Entry 7G8S (X-ray diffraction, 1.60 A resolution); this record covers chains A and B.

Chain A:
Name: Transforming protein RhoA
From: Homo sapiens
Notes: EC 3.6.5.2
Reference sequence: P61586 (RHOA_HUMAN); residue numbers follow UniProt; this construct covers 1-184
Amino-acid sequence (185 residues; each row starts with the number of its first residue; numbering starts at 0):
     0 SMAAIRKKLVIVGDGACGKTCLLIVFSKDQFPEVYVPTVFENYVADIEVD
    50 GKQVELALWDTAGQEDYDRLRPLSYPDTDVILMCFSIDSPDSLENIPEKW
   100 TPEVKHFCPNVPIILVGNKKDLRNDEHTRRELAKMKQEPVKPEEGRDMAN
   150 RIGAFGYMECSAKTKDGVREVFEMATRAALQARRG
Disordered / not traced: 0-2, 181-184
Differences from the reference sequence: expression tag (0)
Swiss-Prot annotation at these positions:
  - region: Ala61 to Asp78 (Switch II region)
  - motif: Tyr34 to Tyr42 (Effector region)
  - binding site (GTP): Gly12 to Thr19, Phe30 to Thr37, Asp59 to Gln63, Asn117 to Asp120, Ser160 to Lys162
  - modified residue: Tyr34 (Microbial infection: O-AMP-tyrosine), Thr37 (Microbial infection: O-AMP-threonine), Asn41 (Microbial infection: ADP-ribosylasparagine), Gln63 (5-glutamyl serotonin)
  - glycosylation: Tyr34 (Microbial infection: O-linked (GlcNAc) tyrosine), Thr37 (Microbial infection: O-alpha-linked (GlcNAc) threonine)
  - cross-link: Lys135 (Glycyl lysine isopeptide (Lys-Gly) (interchain with G-Cter in ubiquitin))
  - natural variant: Glu47 (E47K: In EDFAOB), Pro71 (P71S: In EDFAOB)
  - mutagenesis: Gly14 (G14V: Increased Rho protein signal transduction. Constitutively active), Thr19 (T19N: Decreased Rho protein signal transduction. Decreased substrate adhesion-dependent cell spreading. Decreased stress fibers assembly. Decreased cytoplasmic microtubule organization), Tyr34 (Y34A: Abolishes interaction with DGKQ; Y34F: Abolishes AMPylation by Haemophilus IbpA), Thr37 (T37A: Abolished monoglucosylation by C.difficile toxin TcdA. Abolished O-GlcNAcylation by C.novyi toxin TcdA), Gln63 (Q63L: Causes constitutive activation), Lys135 (K135R: Reduced FBXL19-mediated ubiquitination and subsequent degradation)

Chain B:
Name: Rho guanine nucleotide exchange factor 2
From: Homo sapiens
Reference sequence: Q92974 (ARHG2_HUMAN); residues 206-448 here = UniProt positions 206-448
Amino-acid sequence (245 residues; numbered 204 to 448; the number before each row is that of its first residue):
   204 SMEMDEKDFAADSWSLAVDSSFLQQHKKEVMKQQDVIYELIQTELHHVRT
   254 LKIMTRLFRTGMLEELHLEPGVVQGLFPCVDELSDIHTRFLSQLLERRRQ
   304 ALCPGSTRNFVIHRLGDLLISQFSGPSAEQMCKTYSEFCSRHSKALKLYK
   354 ELYARDKRFQQFIRKVTRPAVLKRHGVQECILLVTQRITKYPLLISRILQ
   404 HSHGIEEERQDLTTALGLVKELLSNVDEGIYQLEKGARLQEIYNR
Differences from the reference sequence: expression tag (204-205)
Swiss-Prot annotation at these positions:
  - modified residue: Lys353 (N6-acetyllysine)
  - mutagenesis: Tyr394 (Y394A: Reduces phosphorylation level, normal microtubule localization and activity)

How chain A and chain B interact:
Contacting residue pairs - 60 pairs, chain A then chain B:
  Arg5(A) with Lys376(B); Glu382(B), salt bridge
  Lys27(A) with Asp215(B), salt bridge
  Val33(A) with Ser216(B); Ser218(B)
  Tyr34(A) with Ser216(B); Asp238(B); Val239(B); Glu242(B), hydrogen bond; Arg400(B), hydrogen bond
  Val35(A) with Arg400(B), hydrogen bond (backbone-side chain)
  Pro36(A) with Glu242(B); Arg400(B)
  Thr37(A) with Val239(B); Glu242(B), hydrogen bond; Leu396(B); Leu397(B); Arg400(B), hydrogen bond
  Val38(A) with Glu242(B), hydrogen bond (backbone-side chain); Lys393(B)
  Phe39(A) with Lys393(B), hydrogen bond (backbone-side chain)
  Glu40(A) with Thr246(B); His249(B), salt bridge; Leu386(B)
  Asn41(A) with Arg377(B), hydrogen bond (side chain-backbone); Leu386(B)
  Tyr42(A) with Arg377(B)
  Val43(A) with Lys376(B)
  Asp45(A) with Lys376(B), salt bridge
  Glu54(A) with Lys376(B), salt bridge
  Trp58(A) with Glu382(B); Leu385(B), hydrophobic; Leu386(B), hydrophobic; Gln389(B)
  Asp59(A) with Gln389(B), hydrogen bond (backbone-side chain)
  Ala61(A) with Leu396(B)
  Gly62(A) with Thr392(B); Leu396(B)
  Gln63(A) with Thr392(B)
  Tyr66(A) with Thr392(B); Leu426(B); Ser427(B); Asp430(B)
  Asp67(A) with Asp430(B), hydrogen bond (backbone-side chain)
  Arg68(A) with Asp430(B), salt bridge; Glu431(B)
  Leu69(A) with Cys342(B), hydrophobic; Thr392(B); Asp430(B), hydrogen bond (backbone-side chain); Ile433(B), hydrophobic
  Leu72(A) with Cys342(B); His345(B); Ser346(B); Leu385(B); Thr388(B); Gln435(B)
  Ser73(A) with Leu385(B); Gln389(B), hydrogen bond
  Pro75(A) with Leu349(B), hydrophobic
  Asp76(A) with Lys353(B), salt bridge
Interface residues without a listed pair, chain A (29 interface residues in all): Lys7
Interface residues without a listed pair, chain B (36 interface residues in all): Leu219, Gln381, Ile391, Lys423, Val429

Summary:
29 residues of chain A and 36 residues of chain B are in contact; the contacts include 12 hydrogen bonds and 7
salt bridges. Among the polar pairs are Arg5(A)-Glu382(B), Lys27(A)-Asp215(B) and Glu40(A)-His249(B).
Here chain A is Transforming protein RhoA and chain B is Rho guanine nucleotide exchange factor 2, both from
Homo sapiens. Entry 7G8S (ARHGEF2 PanDDA analysis group deposition -- ARHGEF2 and RhoA in complex with
Z1270393711) was determined by X-ray diffraction.
